Entry 1I1L (X-ray diffraction, 2.40 A resolution); this record covers chains A and B of the 3 polymer chains in the assembly.

[Chain A]
Molecule: Branched-chain amino acid aminotransferase
Source organism: Escherichia coli
Notes: EC 2.6.1.42
Reference sequence: P00510 (ILVE_ECOLI ); residues 0-308 here correspond to UniProt positions 1-309 (UniProt number = residue number + 1)
Amino-acid sequence (309 residues; row label = number of the first residue in the row; numbering starts at 0):
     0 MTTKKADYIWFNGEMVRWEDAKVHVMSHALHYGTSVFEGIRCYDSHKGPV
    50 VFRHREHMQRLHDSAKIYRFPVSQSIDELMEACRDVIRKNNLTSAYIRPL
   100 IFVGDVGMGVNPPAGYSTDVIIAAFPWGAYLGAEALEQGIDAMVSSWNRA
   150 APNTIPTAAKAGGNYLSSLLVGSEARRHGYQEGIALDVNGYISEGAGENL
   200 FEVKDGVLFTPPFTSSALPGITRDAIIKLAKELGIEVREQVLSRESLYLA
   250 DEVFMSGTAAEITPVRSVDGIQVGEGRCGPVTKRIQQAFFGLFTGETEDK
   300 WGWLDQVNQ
Disordered / not traced: 0-3, 308
Ligand contacts:
  - 2-methylleucine (2ML), molecule 1: Tyr31, Met107, Val109
  - 2-methylleucine (2ML), molecule 2: Phe36, Gly38, Tyr95, Trp126, Tyr129, Lys159, Tyr164, Gly196, Gly256, Thr257, Ala258
  - 2-methylleucine / pyridoxal phosphate, molecule 1: Tyr31, Met107, Val109
  - 2-methylleucine / pyridoxal phosphate, molecule 2: Phe36, Gly38, His56, Arg59, Tyr95, Trp126, Tyr129, Arg148, Lys159, Tyr164, Ser167, Glu193, Ala195, Gly196, Glu197, Asn198, Leu217, Gly219, Ile220, Thr221, Arg222, Ser255, Gly256, Thr257, Ala258
  - pyridoxal phosphate (PLP): His56, Arg59, Arg148, Lys159, Tyr164, Ser167, Glu193, Ala195, Gly196, Glu197, Asn198, Leu217, Gly219, Ile220, Thr221, Arg222, Ser255, Gly256, Thr257
What the authors report for this chain:
  - conformationally variable residues (order/disorder transition, side-chain flip): Arg40, Gly127 to Glu133, Lys159, Tyr164
  - contacts within the chain: Lys159-Tyr164 (hydrogen bond)
  - binding site for pyridoxal phosphate: Tyr164
  - binding site for 2-methylleucine: Tyr31, Phe36, Tyr95, Val109, Trp126, Tyr129, Tyr164, Thr257, Ala258

[Chain B]
Molecule: Branched-chain amino acid aminotransferase
Source organism: Escherichia coli
Notes: EC 2.6.1.42
Reference sequence: P00510 (ILVE_ECOLI ); residues 500-808 here correspond to UniProt positions 1-309 (UniProt number = residue number - 499)
Amino-acid sequence (309 residues; row label = number of the first residue in the row):
   500 MTTKKADYIWFNGEMVRWEDAKVHVMSHALHYGTSVFEGIRCYDSHKGPV
   550 VFRHREHMQRLHDSAKIYRFPVSQSIDELMEACRDVIRKNNLTSAYIRPL
   600 IFVGDVGMGVNPPAGYSTDVIIAAFPWGAYLGAEALEQGIDAMVSSWNRA
   650 APNTIPTAAKAGGNYLSSLLVGSEARRHGYQEGIALDVNGYISEGAGENL
   700 FEVKDGVLFTPPFTSSALPGITRDAIIKLAKELGIEVREQVLSRESLYLA
   750 DEVFMSGTAAEITPVRSVDGIQVGEGRCGPVTKRIQQAFFGLFTGETEDK
   800 WGWLDQVNQ
Disordered / not traced: 500-503, 808
Ligand contacts:
  - 2-methylleucine (2ML), molecule 1: Tyr531, Met607, Val609
  - 2-methylleucine (2ML), molecule 2: Phe536, Glu537, Gly538, Tyr595, Arg597, Trp626, Tyr629, Lys659, Tyr664, Gly696, Gly756, Thr757, Ala758
  - 2-methylleucine / pyridoxal phosphate, molecule 1: Tyr531, Met607, Val609
  - 2-methylleucine / pyridoxal phosphate, molecule 2: Phe536, Glu537, Gly538, His556, Arg559, Tyr595, Arg597, Trp626, Tyr629, Arg648, Lys659, Tyr664, Ser667, Glu693, Ala695, Gly696, Glu697, Asn698, Leu717, Gly719, Ile720, Thr721, Arg722, Ser755, Gly756, Thr757, Ala758
  - pyridoxal phosphate (PLP): His556, Arg559, Arg648, Lys659, Tyr664, Ser667, Glu693, Ala695, Gly696, Glu697, Asn698, Leu717, Gly719, Ile720, Thr721, Arg722, Ser755, Gly756, Thr757

[Chain A / chain B interface]
Pairs across the interface - 19 pairs, chain A then chain B:
  Leu185(A) with Asn652(B)
  Asn188(A) with Pro651(B)
  Gly189(A) with Pro651(B); Asn652(B)
  Tyr190(A) with Pro651(B), hydrophobic; Thr713(B), hydrogen bond (side chain-backbone)
  Val240(A) with Thr713(B)
  Leu241(A) with Thr713(B)
  Ser242(A) with Thr713(B)
  Arg243(A) with Asn652(B), hydrogen bond
  Glu244(A) with Pro651(B); Pro655(B); Thr656(B), hydrogen bond (side chain-backbone); Ala657(B), hydrogen bond (side chain-backbone)
  Tyr247(A) with Lys565(B), hydrogen bond (backbone-side chain)
  Leu248(A) with Asp562(B)
  Asp268(A) with Arg568(B), hydrogen bond (backbone-side chain)
  Ile270(A) with Lys565(B); Arg568(B)
Interface residues without a listed pair, chain B (11 interface residues in all): Ile566, Asn688

[Overview]
13 residues of chain A and 11 residues of chain B are in contact, with 6 hydrogen bonds. Among the polar pairs
are Tyr190(A)-Thr713(B), Arg243(A)-Asn652(B) and Glu244(A)-Thr656(B). The paper reports a binding site for
2-methylleucine at Tyr31(A), Phe36(A) and Tyr95(A) among others; a binding site for pyridoxal phosphate at
Tyr164(A).
Chain A and chain B are both Branched-chain amino acid aminotransferase (Escherichia coli); the structure,
Crystal structure of eschelichia coli branched-chain amino acid aminotransferase, was determined by X-ray
diffraction together with 1I1K and 1I1M from the same study.
